PDB entry 5EB6 | X-ray diffraction, 1.65 A resolution | chain A

[Chain A]
Protein: Reversible photoswitching chromoprotein Dathail
Organism: synthetic construct
Sequence (229 residues; each row starts with the number of its first residue; note: 2 numbers in that range are skipped by the numbering (no residue carries them; nothing is unmodelled there); numbers below 1 keep their minus sign (Gly-3 is residue -3)):
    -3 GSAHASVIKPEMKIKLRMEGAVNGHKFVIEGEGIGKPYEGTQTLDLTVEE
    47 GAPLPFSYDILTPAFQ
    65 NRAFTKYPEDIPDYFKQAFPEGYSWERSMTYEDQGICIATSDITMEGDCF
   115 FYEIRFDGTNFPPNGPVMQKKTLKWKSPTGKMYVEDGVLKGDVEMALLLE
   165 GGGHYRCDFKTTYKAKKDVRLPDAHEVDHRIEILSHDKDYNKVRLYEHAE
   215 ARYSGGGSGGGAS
Disordered / not traced: -3 to 1, 218-227
Modified positions: Gln62 ([2-(3-carbamoyl-1-imino-propyl)-4-(4-hydroxy-benzylidene)-5-oxo-4,5-dihydro-imidazol-1-yl]-acetic acid; CRQ)
Covalently attached groups: covalent link Gln62-Asn65

[In short]
Chain A is Reversible photoswitching chromoprotein Dathail (synthetic construct); the structure, Crystal
Structure of the Reversibly photoswitching chromoprotein Dathail, Ground State, was determined by X-ray
diffraction, deposited together with 5EB7, 5EBJ, 5EJU and 5EXU.
